6H6Z - chains B and D of the 4 polymer chains in the assembly; structure by X-ray diffraction, 2.08 A resolution.

# Chain B
Name: Capsid protein VP1
Organism: Norwalk virus (strain GI/Human/United States/Norwalk/1968)
UniProtKB: Q83884 (CAPSD_NVN68); numbering as in UniProt (aligned over 227-518)
Chain sequence (292 residues; numbered 227 to 518; the number before each row is that of its first residue):
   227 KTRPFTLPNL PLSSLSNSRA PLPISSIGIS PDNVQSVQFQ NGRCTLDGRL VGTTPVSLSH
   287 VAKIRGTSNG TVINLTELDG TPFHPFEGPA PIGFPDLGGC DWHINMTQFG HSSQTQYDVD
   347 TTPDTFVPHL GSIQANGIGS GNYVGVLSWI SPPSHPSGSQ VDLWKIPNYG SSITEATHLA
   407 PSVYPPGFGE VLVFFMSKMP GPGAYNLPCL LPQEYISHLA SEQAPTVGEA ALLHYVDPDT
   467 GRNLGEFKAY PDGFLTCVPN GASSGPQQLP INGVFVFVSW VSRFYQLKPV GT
Unresolved in the structure: 227, 486-491
Differences from the reference sequence: conflict Ile253 (Met in Q83884)
Curated features (UniProtKB/Swiss-Prot):
  - site: Lys227, Thr228 (Cleavage)
Ion coordination: Na+: Phe352, Asn394, Gly396

# Chain D
Name: Nanobody (VHH) Nano-62
Organism: Vicugna pacos
Notes: antibody fragment or engineered binder
Chain sequence (141 residues; each row starts with the number of its first residue):
     1 QVQLQESGGG LVMTGGSLRL SCAVSGRTID VSVMAWFRQA PGKEREFVSG MRWSGMTTYS
    61 ADSVKDRFTI SRDKTKNTVY LQMNSLKPED TAVYYCAARS RFIVGVPQAR DLYDYWGQGT
   121 QVTVSSGRYP YDVPDYGSGR A
Unresolved in the structure: 127-141
Disulfide bonds: Cys22-Cys96

# How chain B and chain D interact
Pairs across the interface (14; chain B residue first):
  Asn235(B) - Phe102(D)
  Pro237(B) - Phe102(D)
  Pro464(B) - Arg52(D)  hydrogen bond (backbone-side chain)
  Pro464(B) - Phe102(D)  hydrophobic
  Pro464(B) - Ile103(D)
  Pro464(B) - Val104(D)
  Pro464(B) - Gly105(D)  hydrogen bond (backbone-backbone)
  Asp465(B) - Arg52(D)
  Asp465(B) - Gly55(D)
  Asp465(B) - Met56(D)  hydrogen bond (side chain-backbone)
  Asp465(B) - Thr57(D)  hydrogen bond
  Thr466(B) - Thr57(D)
  Gly467(B) - Val104(D)
  Val500(B) - Phe102(D)  hydrophobic
Also at the interface, not in a pair above, chain B (10 interface residues in all): Leu236, Val462, Asp463

# Summary
Chain B and chain D form an interface of 10 and 8 residues respectively, with 4 hydrogen bonds. Polar contacts
include Pro464(B)-Arg52(D), Asp465(B)-Met56(D) and Asp465(B)-Thr57(D). The Na+ site is built by Phe352(B),
Asn394(B) and Gly396(B).
Here chain B is Capsid protein VP1 (Norwalk virus (strain GI/Human/United States/Norwalk/1968)) and chain D is
Nanobody (VHH) Nano-62 (Vicugna pacos). Entry 6H6Z (GI.1 human norovirus protruding domain in complex with
Nano-62) was determined by X-ray diffraction together with 6H6Y, 6H70, 6H71 and 6H72 from the same study.
